PDB entry 6RE4 | electron microscopy, 3.00 A resolution | chains T and X of the 20 polymer chains in the assembly

# Chain T
Protein: ATP synthase subunit alpha
Organism: Polytomella sp. Pringsheim 198.80
UniProtKB: A0ZW40 (A0ZW40_9CHLO); numbering as in UniProt (aligned over 1-562)
Chain sequence (562 residues; each row starts with the number of its first residue):
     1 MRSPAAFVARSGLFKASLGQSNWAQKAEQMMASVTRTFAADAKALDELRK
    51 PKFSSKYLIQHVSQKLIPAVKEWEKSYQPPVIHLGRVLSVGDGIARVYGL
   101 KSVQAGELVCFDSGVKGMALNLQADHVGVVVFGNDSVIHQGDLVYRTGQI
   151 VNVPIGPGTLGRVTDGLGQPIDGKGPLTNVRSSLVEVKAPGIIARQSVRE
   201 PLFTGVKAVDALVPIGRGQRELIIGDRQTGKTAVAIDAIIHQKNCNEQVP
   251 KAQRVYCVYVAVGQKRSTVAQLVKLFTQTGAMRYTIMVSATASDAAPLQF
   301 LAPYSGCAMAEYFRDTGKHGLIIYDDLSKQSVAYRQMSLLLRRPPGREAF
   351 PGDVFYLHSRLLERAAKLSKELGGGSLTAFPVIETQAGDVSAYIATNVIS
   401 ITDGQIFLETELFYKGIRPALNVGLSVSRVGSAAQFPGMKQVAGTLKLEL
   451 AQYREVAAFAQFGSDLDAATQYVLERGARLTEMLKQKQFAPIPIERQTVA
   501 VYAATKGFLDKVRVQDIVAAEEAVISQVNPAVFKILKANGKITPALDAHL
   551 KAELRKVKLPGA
Disordered / not traced: 1-84
Construct notes: conflict Arg-266 (Lys in A0ZW40)
Ion coordination: Mg2+: Thr-232 (together with ATP)
Small-molecule neighbours: ATP (adenosine-5'-triphosphate): Arg-227, Gln-228, Thr-229, Gly-230, Lys-231, Thr-232, Ala-233, Glu-384, Phe-413, Arg-418, Pro-419, Gln-486, Lys-487, Gln-488

# Chain X
Protein: ATP synthase subunit beta
Organism: Polytomella sp. Pringsheim 198.80
Notes: EC 7.1.2.2
UniProtKB: A0ZW41 (A0ZW41_9CHLO); numbering as in UniProt (aligned over 1-574)
Chain sequence (574 residues; row label = number of the first residue in the row):
     1 MALRYAAGLAKNVVQRQGASLNIARAFAAEPAPAIDAGYVSQVIGPVVDV
    51 RFDGELPSILSSLEVEGHSVRLVLEVAQHMGDNTVRCIAMDSTDGLVRGQ
   101 KVVDTGSPIKVPVGRGTLGRIMNVIGEPVDEQGPIDAADIWSIHREAPEF
   151 TEQSTEQEILVTGIKVVDLLAPYQRGGKIGLFGGAGVGKTVLIMELINNV
   201 AKAHGGFSVFAGVGERTREGNDLYREMIESGVIKLGAERGNSKCTLVYGQ
   251 MNEPPGARARVALTGLTVAEYFRDIEGQDVLLFVDNIFRFTQANSEVSAL
   301 LGRIPSAVGYQPTLATDLGGLQERITTTTKGSITSVQAVYVPADDLTDPA
   351 PATTFAHLDATTVLSRSIAELGIYPAVDPLDSTSRMLNPNVIGAEHYNVA
   401 RGVQKVLQDYKNLQDIIAILGMDELSEEDKLTVARARKIQRFLSQPFQVA
   451 EVFTGTPGKYVDLADTISGFQGVLTGKYDDLPEMAFYMVGDIKEVKEKAD
   501 KMAKDIASRKEADNKKVSEELKDIPSLDKLVSEIKEVVIEEDDGLEEDFK
   551 AEALSSETVVLNEEGKSVPLPKKN
Disordered / not traced: 1-36
Construct notes: conflict Ala-350 (Gly in A0ZW41), Leu-387 (Arg in A0ZW41)

# Chain T / chain X interface
Pairs across the interface - 70 pairs, chain T then chain X:
  Leu-88(T) with Gly-81(X)
  Ser-89(T) with His-79(X), hydrogen bond (side chain-backbone); Met-80(X); Gly-81(X)
  Val-90(T) with Ile-59(X), hydrophobic; Gln-78(X); His-79(X), hydrogen bond (backbone-backbone)
  Gly-91(T) with Gln-78(X)
  Asp-92(T) with Gln-78(X); Arg-303(X), salt bridge
  Asn-134(T) with Glu-146(X), hydrogen bond
  Asp-135(T) with Ile-59(X)
  Ser-136(T) with Ser-58(X); Ile-59(X)
  His-139(T) with Ser-58(X); His-79(X)
  Gln-140(T) with Leu-56(X); His-79(X), hydrogen bond (backbone-side chain); Gly-81(X); Asp-82(X); Asn-83(X), hydrogen bond (side chain-backbone)
  Ile-171(T) with Phe-150(X); Thr-151(X)
  Asp-172(T) with Thr-151(X)
  Gln-228(T) with Arg-385(X), hydrogen bond
  Lys-265(T) with Glu-323(X); His-357(X), hydrogen bond (side chain-backbone); Asp-359(X), salt bridge
  Arg-266(T) with Ala-147(X); Pro-148(X), hydrogen bond (side chain-backbone); Glu-149(X); Phe-150(X); Gln-153(X); Glu-323(X), hydrogen bond (backbone-side chain)
  Ser-267(T) with Gln-153(X); Thr-326(X)
  Val-269(T) with Phe-150(X), hydrophobic
  Ala-270(T) with Phe-150(X); Gln-153(X); Thr-155(X)
  Gln-271(T) with Thr-155(X); Gln-157(X), hydrogen bond
  Val-273(T) with Phe-150(X), hydrophobic
  Lys-274(T) with Thr-155(X); Glu-156(X), salt bridge
  Thr-291(T) with Glu-323(X), hydrogen bond
  Ala-292(T) with Gly-319(X); Glu-323(X); His-357(X)
  Ser-293(T) with Ala-147(X); Glu-323(X), hydrogen bond
  Asp-294(T) with Thr-316(X)
  Val-332(T) with Ala-315(X), hydrophobic
  Arg-335(T) with Ala-307(X)
  Gln-336(T) with Pro-312(X); Thr-313(X); Thr-316(X), hydrogen bond
  Leu-339(T) with Ile-304(X), hydrophobic; Ser-306(X); Pro-312(X), hydrophobic
  Leu-340(T) with Arg-303(X); Pro-312(X), hydrophobic; Thr-313(X)
  Arg-342(T) with Gly-302(X), hydrogen bond (side chain-backbone); Ile-304(X)
  Glu-348(T) with Ala-307(X)
  Ala-349(T) with Ser-306(X); Ala-307(X)
  Gln-386(T) with Thr-347(X); Ala-352(X)
Other interface residues (no listed pair), chain T (44 interface residues in all): Ile-138, Val-163, Gly-173, Arg-227, Gln-264, Lys-329, Arg-343, Ala-387, Gln-488, Phe-489
Other interface residues (no listed pair), chain X (49 interface residues in all): Glu-55, Pro-57, Leu-60, Thr-84, Gln-174, Lys-178, Pro-305, Gly-320, Leu-346, Phe-355, Ala-356, Asn-388, Asn-390

# Overview
44 residues of chain T face 49 of chain X across their interface, with 14 hydrogen bonds and 3 salt bridges.
Among the polar pairs are Asp-92(T)/Arg-303(X), Lys-265(T)/Asp-359(X) and Lys-274(T)/Glu-156(X). Bound to
chain T: ATP.
Here chain T is ATP synthase subunit alpha and chain X is ATP synthase subunit beta, both from Polytomella sp.
Pringsheim 198.80. Entry 6RE4 (Cryo-EM structure of Polytomella F-ATP synthase, Rotary substate 2B, focussed
refinement of F1 head and rotor) was determined by electron microscopy together with 6RD4, 6RD5, 6RD6, 6RD7,
6RD8, 6RD9 and 46 further entries from the same study.
